Entry 7DBA (X-ray diffraction, 2.46 A resolution); this record covers chains D and E of the 6 polymer chains in the assembly.

Chain D:
Molecule: Tubulin beta chain
Source organism: Sus scrofa
Reference sequence: A0A287AGU7 (A0A287AGU7_PIG); the author numbering skips numbers that UniProt does not, so the offset changes along the chain: 1-358 = UniProt 1-358; 367-453 = UniProt 359-445
Chain sequence (445 residues; each row starts with the number of its first residue; note: 8 numbers in that range are skipped by the numbering (no residue carries them; nothing is unmodelled there)):
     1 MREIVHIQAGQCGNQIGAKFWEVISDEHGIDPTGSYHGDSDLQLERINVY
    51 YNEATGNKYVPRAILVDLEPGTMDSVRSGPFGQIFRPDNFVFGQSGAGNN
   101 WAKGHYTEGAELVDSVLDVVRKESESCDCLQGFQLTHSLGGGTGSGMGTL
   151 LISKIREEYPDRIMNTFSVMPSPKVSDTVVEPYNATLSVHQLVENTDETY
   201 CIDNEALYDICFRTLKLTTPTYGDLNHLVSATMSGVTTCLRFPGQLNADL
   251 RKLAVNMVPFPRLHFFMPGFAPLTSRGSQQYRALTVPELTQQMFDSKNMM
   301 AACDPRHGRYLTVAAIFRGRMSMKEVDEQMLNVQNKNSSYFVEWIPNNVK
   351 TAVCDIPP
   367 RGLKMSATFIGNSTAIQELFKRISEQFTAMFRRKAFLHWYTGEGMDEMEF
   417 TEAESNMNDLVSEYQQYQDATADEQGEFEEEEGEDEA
Not modelled in the structure: 1, 274-283, 440-453
Small-molecule neighbours: GDP (guanosine-5'-diphosphate): Ala9, Gly10, Gln11, Cys12, Gln15, Ile16, Asp67, Ala97, Asn99, Ser138, Gly140, Gly141, Gly142, Thr143, Gly144, Val169, Pro171, Val175, Ser176, Glu181, Asn204, Leu207, Tyr222, Leu225, Asn226

Chain E:
Molecule: Stathmin-4
Source organism: Mus musculus
Reference sequence: P63042 (STMN4_MOUSE); residues 5-145 here correspond to UniProt positions 49-189 (UniProt number = residue number + 44)
Chain sequence (143 residues; row label = number of the first residue in the row):
     3 MADMEVIELNKCTSGQSFEVILKPPSFDGVPEFNASLPRRRDPSLEEIQK
    53 KLEAAEERRKYQEAELLKHLAEKREHEREVIQKAIEENNNFIKMAKEKLA
   103 QKMESNKENREAHLAAMLERLQEKDKHAEEVRKNKELKEEASR
Not modelled in the structure: 3-5, 29-43, 144-145
Differences from the reference sequence: initiating methionine (3); expression tag (4)

Chain D / chain E interface:
Contacting residue pairs (24; chain D residue first):
  Tyr106(D) with His129(E); Ala130(E), hydrophobic; Val133(E), hydrophobic; Arg134(E), hydrogen bond (backbone-side chain)
  Ala110(D) with Arg134(E)
  Ser153(D) with Leu123(E); Lys126(E)
  Lys154(D) with Asp127(E)
  Arg156(D) with Leu123(E)
  Glu157(D) with Leu120(E); Leu123(E); Gln124(E), hydrogen bond; Asp127(E)
  Pro160(D) with Leu116(E), hydrophobic; Met119(E), hydrophobic
  Asp161(D) with Arg112(E)
  Gln191(D) with Lys126(E), hydrogen bond
  Asn195(D) with Leu123(E)
  Gly408(D) with Lys137(E)
  Glu409(D) with Val133(E); Lys137(E), salt bridge
  Gly410(D) with Val133(E); Asn136(E), hydrogen bond (backbone-side chain)
  Glu415(D) with His129(E), salt bridge
Interface residues without a listed pair, chain D (17 interface residues in all): His105, Thr107, Met411

Summary:
The interface between chain D and chain E involves 17 residues on one side and 14 on the other, with 4
hydrogen bonds and 2 salt bridges. Polar pairs include Glu409(D)-Lys137(E), Glu415(D)-His129(E) and
Tyr106(D)-Arg134(E). Bound to chain D: GDP.
Chain D is Tubulin beta chain (Sus scrofa) and chain E is Stathmin-4 (Mus musculus); the structure, RYX in
complex with tubulin, was determined by X-ray diffraction.
